Entry 3AO0 (X-ray diffraction, 2.25 A resolution); this record covers chains A and D of the 4 polymer chains in the assembly.

[Chain A]
Molecule: Ethanolamine ammonia-lyase heavy chain
From: Escherichia coli
Notes: EC 4.3.1.7
UniProt: P0AEJ6 (EUTB_ECOLI); residues 1-453 here = UniProt positions 1-453
Amino-acid sequence (453 residues; numbered 1 to 453; the number before each row is that of its first residue):
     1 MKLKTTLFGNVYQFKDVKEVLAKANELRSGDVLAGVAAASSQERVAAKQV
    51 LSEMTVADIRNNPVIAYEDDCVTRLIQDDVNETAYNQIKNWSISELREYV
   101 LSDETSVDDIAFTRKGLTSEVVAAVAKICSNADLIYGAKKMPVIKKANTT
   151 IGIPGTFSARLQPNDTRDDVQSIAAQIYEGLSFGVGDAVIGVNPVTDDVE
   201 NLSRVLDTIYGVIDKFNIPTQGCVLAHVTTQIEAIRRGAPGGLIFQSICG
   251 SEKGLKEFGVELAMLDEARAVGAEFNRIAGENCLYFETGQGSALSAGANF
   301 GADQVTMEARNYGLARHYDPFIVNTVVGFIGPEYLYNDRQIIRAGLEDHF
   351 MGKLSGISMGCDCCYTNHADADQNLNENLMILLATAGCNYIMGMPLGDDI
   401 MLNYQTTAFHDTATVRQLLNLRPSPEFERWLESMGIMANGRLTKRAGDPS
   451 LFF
Swiss-Prot annotation at these positions:
  - binding site (substrate): Arg-160 to Gln-162, Asn-193, Glu-287, Asp-362
  - binding site (adenosylcob(III)alamin): Pro-194, Gln-246, Ser-295, Met-401

[Chain D]
Molecule: Ethanolamine ammonia-lyase light chain
From: Escherichia coli
Notes: EC 4.3.1.7
UniProt: P19636 (EUTC_ECOLI); residue numbers follow UniProt; this construct covers 44-295
Amino-acid sequence (263 residues; each row starts with the number of its first residue):
    33 MDQSSHHHHHHALDLGSAEAKAWIGVENPHRADVLTELRRSTVARVCTGR
    83 AGPRPRTQALLRFLADHSRSKDTVLKEVPEEWVKAQGLLEVRSEISDKNL
   133 YLTRPDMGRRLCAEAVEALKAQCVANPDVQVVISDGLSTDAITVNYEEIL
   183 PPLMAGLKQAGLKVGTPFFVRYGRVKIEDQIGEILGAKVVILLVGERPGL
   233 GQSESLSCYAVYSPRMATTVEADRTCISNIHQGGTPPVEAAAVIVDLAKR
   283 MLEQKASGINMTR
Not modelled in the structure: 33-43
Construct notes: expression tag (33-43)
Swiss-Prot annotation at these positions:
  - binding site (adenosylcob(III)alamin): Val-207, Glu-228, Cys-258

[How chain A and chain D interact]
Contacting residue pairs - 46 pairs, chain A then chain D:
  Lys-2(A) / Ala-44(D)
  Thr-5(A) / Leu-45(D)
  Thr-6(A) / Asp-46(D)
  Leu-7(A) / Asp-46(D)
  Leu-7(A) / Leu-47(D)  hydrophobic
  Leu-7(A) / Ala-97(D)  hydrophobic
  Phe-8(A) / Asp-46(D)  hydrogen bond (backbone-side chain)
  Phe-8(A) / Gly-48(D)
  Phe-8(A) / Ala-97(D)
  Phe-8(A) / Asp-98(D)
  Phe-8(A) / Arg-101(D)
  Gly-9(A) / Asp-46(D)  hydrogen bond (backbone-side chain)
  Ser-41(A) / Ser-100(D)
  Gln-42(A) / Ser-100(D)  hydrogen bond (side chain-backbone)
  Gln-42(A) / Arg-101(D)
  Gln-42(A) / Asp-104(D)  hydrogen bond
  Val-45(A) / Leu-93(D)
  Val-45(A) / Leu-96(D)
  Val-45(A) / Ala-97(D)
  Lys-48(A) / Leu-93(D)
  Lys-48(A) / Leu-96(D)
  Gln-49(A) / Leu-45(D)  hydrogen bond (side chain-backbone)
  Gln-49(A) / Leu-47(D)
  Gln-49(A) / Leu-93(D)
  Ser-52(A) / Leu-93(D)
  Ser-94(A) / Thr-89(D)  hydrogen bond (backbone-side chain)
  Arg-97(A) / Pro-87(D)  hydrogen bond (side chain-backbone)
  Arg-97(A) / Arg-88(D)
  Arg-97(A) / Thr-89(D)  hydrogen bond
  Arg-97(A) / Leu-92(D)
  Glu-98(A) / Ala-83(D)
  Glu-98(A) / Arg-88(D)  salt bridge
  Glu-98(A) / Thr-89(D)  hydrogen bond (side chain-backbone)
  Leu-101(A) / Ala-83(D)
  Leu-101(A) / Gly-84(D)
  Leu-101(A) / Pro-85(D)
  Leu-101(A) / Arg-86(D)
  Ser-102(A) / Gly-84(D)
  Asp-103(A) / Gly-84(D)
  Asp-103(A) / Pro-85(D)
  Ile-128(A) / Leu-92(D)
  Ser-130(A) / Arg-86(D)  hydrogen bond
  Ala-132(A) / Arg-86(D)
  Asp-133(A) / Arg-86(D)  salt bridge
  Asp-133(A) / Leu-92(D)
  Tyr-136(A) / Pro-85(D)
Other interface residues (no listed pair), chain D (21 interface residues in all): Arg-82

[Overview]
The interface between chain A and chain D involves 23 residues on one side and 21 on the other; the contacts
include 10 hydrogen bonds and 2 salt bridges. Polar contacts include Glu-98(A)/Arg-88(D), Asp-133(A)/Arg-86(D)
and Phe-8(A)/Asp-46(D).
Chain A is Ethanolamine ammonia-lyase heavy chain and chain D is Ethanolamine ammonia-lyase light chain, both
from Escherichia coli; the structure, Crystal structure of ethanolamine ammonia-lyase from Escherichia coli
complexed with CN-CBL and (S)-2-amino-1-propanol, was determined by X-ray diffraction (same publication as
3ANY).
